PDB entry 3JAT | electron microscopy, 3.50 A resolution | chains F and B of the 12 polymer chains in the assembly

[Chain F (and B)]
Name: Tubulin beta chain
From: Sus scrofa
Notes: chain B of this document is another copy of the same molecule, construct and numbering; everything in this record applies to it too
UniProt: P02554 (TBB_PIG); the author numbering skips numbers that UniProt does not, so the offset changes along the chain: 1-44 = UniProt 1-44; 47-360 = UniProt 45-358; 369-455 = UniProt 359-445
Chain sequence (445 residues; numbered 1 to 455; 10 numbers in that range are skipped by the numbering (no residue carries them; nothing is unmodelled there); the number before each row is that of its first residue):
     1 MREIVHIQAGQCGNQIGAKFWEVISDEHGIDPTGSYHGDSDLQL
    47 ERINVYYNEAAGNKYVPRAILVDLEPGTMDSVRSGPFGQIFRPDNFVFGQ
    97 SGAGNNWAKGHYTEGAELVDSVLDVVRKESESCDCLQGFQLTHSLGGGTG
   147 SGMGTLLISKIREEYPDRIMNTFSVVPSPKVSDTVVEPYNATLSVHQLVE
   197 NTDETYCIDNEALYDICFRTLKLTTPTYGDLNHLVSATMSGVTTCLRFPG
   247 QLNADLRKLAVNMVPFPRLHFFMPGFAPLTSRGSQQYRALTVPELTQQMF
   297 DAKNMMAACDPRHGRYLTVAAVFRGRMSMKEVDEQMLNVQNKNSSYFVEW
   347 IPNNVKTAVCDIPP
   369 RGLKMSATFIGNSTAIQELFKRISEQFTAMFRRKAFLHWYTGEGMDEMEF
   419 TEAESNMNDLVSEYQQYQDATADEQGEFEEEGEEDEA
Disordered / not traced: 437-455
Small-molecule neighbours: phosphomethylphosphonic acid guanylate ester (G2P): Gly10, Gln11, Cys12, Gln15, Gly98, Ala99, Gly100, Asn101, Ser140, Gly143, Gly144, Thr145, Gly146, Val171, Asp179, Glu183, Asn206, Leu209, Tyr224, Asn228
UniProt features mapped onto this chain:
  - motif: Met1 to Ile4 (MREI motif)
  - binding site (GTP): Gln11, Glu71, Ser140, Gly144, Thr145, Gly146, Asn206, Asn228
  - binding site (Mg(2+)): Glu71
  - modified residue: Ser40 (Phosphoserine), Lys60 (N6-acetyllysine), Ser174 (Phosphoserine), Thr287 (Phosphothreonine), Thr292 (Phosphothreonine), Arg320 (Omega-N-methylarginine), Glu448 (5-glutamyl polyglutamate)
  - cross-link (Glycyl lysine isopeptide (Lys-Gly)): Lys60 (interchain with G-Cter in ubiquitin), Lys326 (interchain with G-Cter in ubiquitin)

[Interface between chain F and chain B]
Pairs across the interface (13):
  Lys218(F) - Asp90(B)  salt bridge
  Ser280(F) - Asp90(B)
  Gln282(F) - Ala56(B)
  Gln282(F) - Lys60(B)
  Tyr283(F) - Val62(B)  hydrophobic
  Tyr283(F) - Gln85(B)  hydrogen bond (side chain-backbone)
  Tyr283(F) - Arg88(B)
  Tyr283(F) - Pro89(B)
  Arg284(F) - Ala56(B)
  Arg284(F) - Ala57(B)  hydrogen bond (backbone-backbone)
  Leu286(F) - Ala57(B)  hydrophobic
  Gln293(F) - Lys124(B)
  Lys338(F) - Glu127(B)  salt bridge
Also at the interface, not in a pair above, chain F (9 interface residues in all): Ala285
Also at the interface, not in a pair above, chain B (13 interface residues in all): Glu55, Ile86, Phe87

[Overview]
Chain F and chain B form an interface of 9 and 13 residues respectively, with 2 hydrogen bonds and 2 salt
bridges. Polar contacts include Lys218(F)-Asp90(B), Lys338(F)-Glu127(B) and Tyr283(F)-Gln85(B). Bound to chain
F: phosphomethylphosphonic acid guanylate ester.
Both chains are Tubulin beta chain (Sus scrofa). Entry 3JAT (Cryo-EM structure of GMPCPP-microtubule (14
protofilaments) decorated with kinesin) was determined by electron microscopy (same publication as 3JAK, 3JAL,
3JAR, 3JAS and 3JAW).
